PDB entry 3VEE | X-ray diffraction, 2.40 A resolution | chains B and C of the 3 polymer chains in the assembly

Chain B (and C):
Protein: DypB
From: Rhodococcus jostii
Notes: EC 1.11.1.-; chain C of this document is another copy of the same molecule, construct and numbering; everything in this record applies to it too
UniProt: Q0SE24 (Q0SE24_RHOSR); residue numbers follow UniProt; this construct covers 1-350
Sequence (353 residues; numbered -2 to 350; the number before each row is that of its first residue; numbers below 1 keep their minus sign (Gly-2 is residue -2)):
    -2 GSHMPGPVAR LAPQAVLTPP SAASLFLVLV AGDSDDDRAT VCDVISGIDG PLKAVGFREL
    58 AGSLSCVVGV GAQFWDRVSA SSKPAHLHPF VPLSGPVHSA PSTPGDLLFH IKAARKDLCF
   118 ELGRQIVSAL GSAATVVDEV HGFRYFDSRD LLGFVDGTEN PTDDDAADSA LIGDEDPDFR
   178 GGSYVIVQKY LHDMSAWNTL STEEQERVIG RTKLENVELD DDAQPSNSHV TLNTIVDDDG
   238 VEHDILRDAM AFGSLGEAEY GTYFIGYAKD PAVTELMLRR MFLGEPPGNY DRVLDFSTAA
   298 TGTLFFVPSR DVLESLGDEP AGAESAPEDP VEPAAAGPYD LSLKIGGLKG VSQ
Unresolved in the structure: -2 to 5, 315-350 (chain C: -2 to 5, 314-350)
Differences from the reference sequence: expression tag (-2 to 0); engineered mutation Ala246 (Asn in Q0SE24)
Bound ions: heme Fe near His226 (its only coordinating residue here)
Residues lining bound ligands: heme (HEM): Asp147, Leu149, Phe151, Val152, Asp153, Gly154, Thr155, Glu156, Gln185, Tyr187, His189, Ile206, Arg208, Asn213, His226, Val227, Asn230, Thr231, Ile242, Arg244, Thr259, Phe261, Thr271, Met274, Leu275, Met278, Val290, Ser294
From the paper describing this entry:
  - catalytic residues: Arg244

Interface between chain B and chain C:
Residue-residue contacts (10):
  Arg146(B) with Leu211(C)
  Gly150(B) with Leu211(C)
  Ser198(B) with Glu200(C)
  Thr199(B) with Thr199(C); Glu200(C), hydrogen bond (backbone-side chain)
  Glu200(B) with Ser198(C); Thr199(C), hydrogen bond (side chain-backbone); Glu200(C)
  Leu211(B) with Gly150(C); Lys210(C)
Interface residues without a listed pair, chain B (8 interface residues in all): Lys210, Glu212
Interface residues without a listed pair, chain C (7 interface residues in all): Arg146

In short:
8 residues of chain B face 7 of chain C across their interface, with 2 hydrogen bonds. Its one hydrogen-bonded
contact is Thr199(B)-Glu200(C). Ligands of chain B: heme. From the paper: the catalytic residue Arg244(B).
Both chains are DypB (Rhodococcus jostii). Entry 3VEE (Rhodococcus jostii RHA1 DypB N246A variant in complex
with heme) was determined by X-ray diffraction (same publication as 3VEC, 3VED, 3VEF and 3VEG).
